Entry 1NC3 (X-ray diffraction, 2.20 A resolution); this record covers chains A and B.

Chain A (and B):
Molecule: MTA/SAH nucleosidase
Organism: Escherichia coli
Notes: EC 3.2.2.9; chain B of this document is another copy of the same molecule, construct and numbering; everything in this record applies to it too
UniProtKB: P24247 (MTNN_ECOLI); residue numbers follow UniProt; this construct covers 1-232
Amino-acid sequence (242 residues; each row starts with the number of its first residue; numbers below 1 keep their minus sign (Phe-9 is residue -9)):
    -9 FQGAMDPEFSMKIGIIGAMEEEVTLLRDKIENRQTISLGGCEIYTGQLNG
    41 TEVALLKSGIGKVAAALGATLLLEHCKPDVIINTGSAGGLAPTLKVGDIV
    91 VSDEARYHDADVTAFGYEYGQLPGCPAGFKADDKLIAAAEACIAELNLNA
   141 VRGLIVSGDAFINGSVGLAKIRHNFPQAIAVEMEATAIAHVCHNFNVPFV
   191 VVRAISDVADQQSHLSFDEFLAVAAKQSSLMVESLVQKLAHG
Disordered / not traced: -9 to -3 (chain B: -9 to 0, 231-232)
Sequence notes: expression tag (-9 to 0)
Small-molecule neighbours: FMC ((1S)-1-(7-amino-1H-pyrazolo[4,3-d]pyrimidin-3-yl)-1,4-anhydro-D-ribitol): Ala8, Met9, Ile50, Ser76, Ala77, Gly78, Ala150, Phe151, Ile152, Val171, Glu172, Met173, Glu174, Arg193, Ser196, Asp197, Ala199, Ser203, Phe207

Interface between chain A and chain B:
Contacting residue pairs (59):
  Gly29(A) - Asn184(B)  hydrogen bond (backbone-side chain)
  Gly29(A) - Phe185(B)
  Lys52(A) - Lys52(B)
  Lys52(A) - Val53(B)
  Lys52(A) - Asp149(B)  salt bridge
  Val53(A) - Lys52(B)
  Val53(A) - Ala56(B)  hydrophobic
  Val53(A) - Tyr97(B)
  Val53(A) - Ala177(B)  hydrophobic
  Val53(A) - His180(B)
  Ala56(A) - Val53(B)  hydrophobic
  Ala56(A) - Ala56(B)  hydrophobic
  Leu57(A) - Thr60(B)
  Leu57(A) - Asn184(B)
  Thr60(A) - Leu57(B)
  Thr60(A) - Thr60(B)
  Thr60(A) - Leu61(B)
  Leu61(A) - Thr60(B)
  Leu61(A) - Glu64(B)
  Glu64(A) - Leu61(B)
  Glu64(A) - His65(B)  salt bridge
  His65(A) - Glu64(B)  salt bridge
  Tyr97(A) - Val53(B)
  Asp99(A) - Asp149(B)
  Ala100(A) - Asp149(B)
  Asp101(A) - Asp149(B)  hydrogen bond (backbone-backbone)
  Asp101(A) - Ala150(B)
  Asp101(A) - Phe151(B)  hydrogen bond (backbone-backbone)
  Val102(A) - Met173(B)  hydrophobic
  Ala104(A) - His204(B)  hydrogen bond (backbone-side chain)
  Phe105(A) - Phe151(B)  hydrophobic
  Phe105(A) - His204(B)
  Phe105(A) - Phe207(B)  hydrophobic
  Phe105(A) - Asp208(B)
  Leu112(A) - Asp149(B)
  Leu112(A) - Met173(B)  hydrophobic
  Pro113(A) - Ile50(B)
  Asp149(A) - Lys52(B)  salt bridge
  Asp149(A) - Asp99(B)
  Asp149(A) - Ala100(B)
  Asp149(A) - Asp101(B)  hydrogen bond (backbone-backbone)
  Asp149(A) - Leu112(B)
  Ala150(A) - Asp101(B)
  Phe151(A) - Asp101(B)  hydrogen bond (backbone-backbone)
  Phe151(A) - Ala104(B)  hydrophobic
  Phe151(A) - Phe105(B)  hydrophobic
  Met173(A) - Val102(B)  hydrophobic
  Met173(A) - Leu112(B)  hydrophobic
  Ala177(A) - Val53(B)  hydrophobic
  His180(A) - Val53(B)
  Asn184(A) - Gly29(B)
  Asn184(A) - Gly30(B)
  Asn184(A) - Leu57(B)
  Phe185(A) - Gly29(B)
  Phe185(A) - Leu57(B)  hydrophobic
  His204(A) - Ala104(B)
  His204(A) - Phe105(B)
  Phe207(A) - Phe105(B)  hydrophobic
  Asp208(A) - Phe105(B)
Also at the interface, not in a pair above, chain A (36 interface residues in all): Leu28, Gly30, Ile50, Gly51, Ala54, Asn153, Val181
Also at the interface, not in a pair above, chain B (35 interface residues in all): Gly51, Ala54, Pro113, Asn153, Val181

In short:
Chain A and chain B form an interface of 36 and 35 residues respectively; the contacts include 6 hydrogen
bonds and 4 salt bridges. Polar contacts include Lys52(A)-Asp149(B), Glu64(A)-His65(B) and Gly29(A)-Asn184(B).
Chain A binds compound FMC.
Chain A and chain B are both MTA/SAH nucleosidase (Escherichia coli); the structure, Crystal structure of E.
coli MTA/AdoHcy nucleosidase complexed with formycin A (FMA), was determined by X-ray diffraction together
with 1NC1 from the same study.
